7N2S - chains A and F of the 5 polymer chains in the assembly; structure by X-ray diffraction, 2.37 A resolution.

# Chain A
Protein: Human leukocyte antigen (HLA) B27
From: Homo sapiens
UniProt: A3F718 (A3F718_HUMAN); residues 1-278 here correspond to UniProt positions 11-288 (UniProt number = residue number + 10)
Chain sequence (278 residues; numbered 1 to 278; the number before each row is that of its first residue):
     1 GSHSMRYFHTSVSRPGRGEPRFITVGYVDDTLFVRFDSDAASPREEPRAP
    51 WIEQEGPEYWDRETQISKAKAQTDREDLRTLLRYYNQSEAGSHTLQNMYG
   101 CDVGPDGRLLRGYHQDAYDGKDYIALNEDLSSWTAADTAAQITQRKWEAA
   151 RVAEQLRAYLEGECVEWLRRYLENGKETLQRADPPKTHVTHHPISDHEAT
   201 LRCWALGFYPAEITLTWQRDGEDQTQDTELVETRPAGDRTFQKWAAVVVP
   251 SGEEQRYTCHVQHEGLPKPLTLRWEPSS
Disordered / not traced: 277-278
Differences from the reference sequence: conflict Ser-67 (Cys77 in A3F718)
Cystine bridges: Cys-101/Cys-164, Cys-203/Cys-259
What the authors report for this chain:
  - mutagenesis - H114Y: unchanged stability with Pre-MRNA Processing Factor 3
  - mutagenesis - D116H: unchanged signaling with Pre-MRNA Processing Factor 3

# Chain F
Protein: T cell receptor beta chain
From: Homo sapiens
Chain sequence (242 residues; each row starts with the number of its first residue):
     3 GVTQTPKHLITATGQRVTLRCSPRSGDLSVYWYQQSLDQGLQFLIQYYNG
    53 EERAKGNILERFSAQQFPDLHSELNLSSLELGDSALYFCASSVGLYSTDT
   103 QYFGPGTRLTVLEDLKNVFPPEVAVFEPSEAEISHTQKATLVCLATGFYP
   153 DHVELSWWVNGKEVHSGVCTDPQPLKEQPALNDSRYALSSRLRVSATFWQ
   203 NPRNHFRCQVQFYGLSENDEWTQDRAKPVTQIVSAEAWGRAD
Disordered / not traced: 242-244
Cystine bridges: Cys-23/Cys-91, Cys-145/Cys-210

# How chain A and chain F interact
Contacting residue pairs - 9 pairs, chain A then chain F:
  Gln-72(A) / Arg-55(F)
  Arg-79(A) / Glu-53(F)  salt bridge
  Lys-146(A) / Tyr-98(F)
  Trp-147(A) / Tyr-98(F)
  Ala-150(A) / Tyr-98(F)  hydrophobic
  Ala-150(A) / Thr-100(F)  hydrogen bond (backbone-side chain)
  Arg-151(A) / Thr-100(F)  hydrogen bond (backbone-side chain)
  Val-152(A) / Thr-100(F)
  Gln-155(A) / Thr-100(F)
Also at the interface, not in a pair above, chain A (10 interface residues in all): Thr-73, Glu-76
Also at the interface, not in a pair above, chain F (6 interface residues in all): Tyr-50, Asp-101
From the paper, about this interface:
  - interface residues, chain F: Tyr-98(F)

# Summary
10 residues of chain A and 6 residues of chain F are in contact, with 2 hydrogen bonds and 1 salt bridge.
Among the polar pairs are Arg-79(A)/Glu-53(F), Ala-150(A)/Thr-100(F) and Arg-151(A)/Thr-100(F). From the
paper: H114Y of chain A leaves stability with Pre-MRNA Processing Factor 3 unchanged; the interface residue
Tyr-98(F).
Chain A is Human leukocyte antigen (HLA) B27 and chain F is T cell receptor beta chain, both from Homo
sapiens; the structure, AS3.1-PRPF3-HLA*B27, was determined by X-ray diffraction together with 7N2N, 7N2O,
7N2P, 7N2Q, 7N2R and 8CX4 from the same study.
